Entry 8FLK (electron microscopy, 4.00 A resolution); this record covers chains A and D of the 4 polymer chains in the assembly.

== Chain A (and D) ==
Protein: Stimulator of interferon genes protein
Organism: Homo sapiens
Notes: chain D of this document is another copy of the same molecule, construct and numbering; everything in this record applies to it too
UniProtKB: Q86WV6 (STING_HUMAN); residues 1-344 here = UniProt positions 1-344
Chain sequence (354 residues; numbered 1 to 354; the number before each row is that of its first residue):
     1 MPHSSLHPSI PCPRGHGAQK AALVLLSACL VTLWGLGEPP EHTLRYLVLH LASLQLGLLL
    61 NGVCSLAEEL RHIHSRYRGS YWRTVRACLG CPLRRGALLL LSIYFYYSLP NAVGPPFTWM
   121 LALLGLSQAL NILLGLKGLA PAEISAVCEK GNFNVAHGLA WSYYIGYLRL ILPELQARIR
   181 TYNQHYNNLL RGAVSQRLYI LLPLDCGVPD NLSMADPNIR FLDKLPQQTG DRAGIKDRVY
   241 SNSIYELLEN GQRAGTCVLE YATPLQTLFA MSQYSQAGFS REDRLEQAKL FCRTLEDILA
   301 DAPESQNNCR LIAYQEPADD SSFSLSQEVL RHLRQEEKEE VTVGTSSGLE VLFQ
Disordered / not traced: 1-2, 111-115, 187-191, 318-321, 336-354
Differences from the reference sequence: conflict Arg232 (His in Q86WV6); expression tag (345-354)
Residues lining bound ligands:
  - cGAMP (1SY): Ser162, Tyr163, Gly166, Tyr167, Arg232, Ile235, Arg238, Val239, Tyr240, Ser241, Glu260, Thr263, Pro264, Thr267
  - Y6H (4-({[4-(2-tert-butyl-5,5-dimethyl-1,3-dioxan-2-yl)phenyl]methyl}amino)-3-methoxybenzoic acid): Val48, Leu51, Ala52, Gln55, Arg94, Arg95, Leu98, Leu101, Ser102, Phe105
Swiss-Prot annotation at these positions:
  - region: Glu340 to Gly344 (C-terminal tail (CTT))
  - binding site (2',3'-cGAMP): Ser162, Tyr167, Arg238, Thr263
  - binding site (3',3'-c-di-GMP): Ser162, Tyr167, Arg238 to Ser241, Thr263
  - binding site (2',3'-cUAMP): Tyr167, Arg238, Thr263
  - modified residue: Thr229 (Phosphothreonine), Ser241 (Phosphoserine)
  - lipidation (S-palmitoyl cysteine): Cys88, Cys91
  - cross-link (Glycyl lysine isopeptide (Lys-Gly)): Lys20 (interchain with G-Cter in ubiquitin), Lys150 (interchain with G-Cter in ubiquitin), Lys236 (interchain with G-Cter in ubiquitin), Lys338 (interchain with G-Cter in SUMO)
Reported in the primary citation:
  - mutagenesis - R238A, Y240C: unchanged signaling in response to Y6H
  - mutagenesis - R238A, Y240C: abolished signaling in response to cGAMP
  - mutagenesis - R95A, R95C, R95E: abolished signaling in response to Y6H
  - mutagenesis - S27V, V31M, L93I, R94A, R95A, R95C, L98A, I103S, P115I, L134A: unchanged signaling in response to cGAMP
  - binding site for Y6H: Arg95
  - mutagenesis - R95A: unchanged localization to cGAMP
  - mutagenesis - R95A: abolished localization to Y6H
  - mutagenesis - R94A, R95K, L98A, L134A: decreased signaling in response to Y6H
  - mutagenesis - L136A: increased signaling in response to Y6H
  - conformationally variable residues (loop rearrangement): Leu136
  - specificity-determining residues: Val48, Gln55, Arg94, Arg95, Leu98 (proposed by the authors, not directly observed)

== Chain A / chain D interface ==
Residue-residue contacts (4):
  Arg94(A) with Leu134(D)
  Ala97(A) with Leu133(D), hydrophobic
  Leu101(A) with Leu130(D), hydrophobic
  Gln306(A) with Met214(D)
Interface residues without a listed pair, chain A (7 interface residues in all): Leu93, Leu98, Pro303
Interface residues without a listed pair, chain D (6 interface residues in all): Leu126, Phe269

== In short ==
The interface between chain A and chain D involves 7 residues on one side and 6 on the other. From the paper:
a binding site for Y6H at Arg95(A); R94A, R95K and L98A of chain A, among others, reduce signaling in response
to Y6H; 15 substitutions were tested in all.
Both chains are Stimulator of interferon genes protein (Homo sapiens). Entry 8FLK (Cryo-EM structure of STING
oligomer bound to cGAMP and NVS-STG2) was determined by electron microscopy, deposited together with 8FLM.
